Entry 9JVZ (electron microscopy, 2.56 A resolution); this record covers chains B and F of the 14 polymer chains in the assembly.

[Chain B (and F)]
Molecule: ATP-dependent Clp protease proteolytic subunit 1
Organism: Mycobacterium tuberculosis H37Rv
Notes: EC 3.4.21.92; chain F of this document is another copy of the same molecule, construct and numbering; everything in this record applies to it too
UniProt: P9WPC5 (CLPP1_MYCTU); numbering as in UniProt (aligned over 15-192)
Chain sequence (178 residues; each row starts with the number of its first residue):
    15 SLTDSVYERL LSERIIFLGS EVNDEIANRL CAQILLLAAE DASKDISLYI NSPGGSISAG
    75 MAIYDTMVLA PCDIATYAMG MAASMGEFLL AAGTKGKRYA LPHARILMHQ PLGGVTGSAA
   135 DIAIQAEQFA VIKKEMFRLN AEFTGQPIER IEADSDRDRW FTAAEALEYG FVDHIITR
Ligand contacts: bortezomib (BO2; N-[(1R)-1-(dihydroxyboryl)-3-methylbutyl]-N-(pyrazin-2-ylcarbonyl)-L-phenylalaninamide): Glu35, Gly68, Gly69, Ser70, Ile71, Ser98, Met99, His123, Gln124, Pro125, Leu126, Gly127, Phe143, Ile146, Met150

[How chain B and chain F interact]
Residue-residue contacts - 60 pairs, chain B then chain F:
  Asp18(B) with Ser15(F); Leu16(F)
  Tyr21(B) with Leu16(F), hydrophobic
  Glu22(B) with Leu16(F); Ser19(F); Arg23(F), salt bridge
  Leu25(B) with Val20(F), hydrophobic; Arg23(F)
  Asp38(B) with Gly33(F); Asn65(F), hydrogen bond
  Asn42(B) with Tyr21(F); Phe31(F); Gly33(F); Asn65(F); Met93(F)
  Arg43(B) with Leu16(F); Thr17(F); Tyr21(F)
  Cys45(B) with Met93(F), hydrophobic
  Ala46(B) with Val20(F), hydrophobic; Tyr21(F), hydrophobic; Leu24(F); Phe31(F), hydrophobic
  Gln47(B) with Leu16(F); Val20(F)
  Leu49(B) with Leu24(F), hydrophobic; Phe31(F), hydrophobic; Tyr63(F)
  Leu50(B) with Arg23(F); Leu24(F), hydrophobic
  Ser72(B) with Gly94(F); Met95(F)
  Met75(B) with His117(F)
  Ala76(B) with Asn65(F); Met93(F), hydrophobic; Gly94(F)
  Tyr78(B) with His117(F)
  Asp79(B) with Leu115(F); Pro116(F); His117(F), hydrogen bond (side chain-backbone); Ala118(F)
  Thr80(B) with Met93(F)
  Leu83(B) with Leu115(F), hydrophobic; Pro116(F); Ile190(F); Arg192(F), hydrogen bond (backbone-side chain)
  Ser132(B) with Arg171(F), hydrogen bond
  Ala134(B) with Arg171(F)
  Asp135(B) with Arg171(F), salt bridge
  Ile138(B) with Arg171(F); Asp172(F); Trp174(F)
  Gln142(B) with Arg119(F); Trp174(F)
  Val145(B) with Arg119(F)
  Ile146(B) with Arg119(F)
  Glu149(B) with His117(F), salt bridge; Arg119(F)
  Arg152(B) with His117(F)
  Leu153(B) with His117(F)
Interface residues without a listed pair, chain B (33 interface residues in all): Glu39, Ala41, Ala73, Val82
Interface residues without a listed pair, chain F (28 interface residues in all): Ile29, Leu32, Thr191

[Summary]
33 residues of chain B face 28 of chain F across their interface; the contacts include 4 hydrogen bonds and 3
salt bridges. Polar contacts include Glu22(B)-Arg23(F), Asp135(B)-Arg171(F) and Glu149(B)-His117(F). Chain B
binds bortezomib.
Both chains are ATP-dependent Clp protease proteolytic subunit 1 (Mycobacterium tuberculosis H37Rv). Entry
9JVZ (CryoEM structure of M. tuberculosis ClpP1P2 bound to bortezomib) was determined by electron microscopy.
